PDB entry 4U2F | X-ray diffraction, 1.80 A resolution | chain A

== Chain A ==
Name: Carboxymethylenebutenolidase
Source organism: Pseudomonas sp
Notes: EC 3.1.1.45
UniProtKB: P0A115 (CLCD_PSESB); residues 1-236 here = UniProt positions 1-236
Sequence (236 residues; row label = number of the first residue in the row):
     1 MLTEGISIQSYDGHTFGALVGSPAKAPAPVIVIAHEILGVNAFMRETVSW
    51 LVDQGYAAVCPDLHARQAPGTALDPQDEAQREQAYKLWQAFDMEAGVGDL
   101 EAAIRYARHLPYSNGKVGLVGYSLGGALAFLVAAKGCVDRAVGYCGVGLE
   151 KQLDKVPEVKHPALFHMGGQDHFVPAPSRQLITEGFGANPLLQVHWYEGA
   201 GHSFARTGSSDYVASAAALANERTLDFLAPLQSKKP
Not modelled in the structure: 234-236
Sequence notes: engineered mutation His35 (Gln in P0A115), Leu38 (Phe in P0A115), His64 (Tyr in P0A115), Leu110 (Gln in P0A115), Ser123 (Cys in P0A115), Cys137 (Tyr in P0A115), Cys145 (Tyr in P0A115), Asp154 (Lys in P0A115), Gly199 (Glu in P0A115), Gly208 (Ser in P0A115), Asp211 (Gly in P0A115); conflict Ala79 (Arg in P0A115), Thr224 (Arg in P0A115)
UniProt features mapped onto this chain:
  - active site: Asp171, His202

== In short ==
Curated annotation (UniProt) lists active-site residues Asp171 and His202.
Chain A is Carboxymethylenebutenolidase (Pseudomonas sp); the structure, Crystal structure of dienelactone
hydrolase B-1 variant (Q35H, F38L, Y64H, Q110L, C123S, Y137C, Y145C, N154D, E199G ..., was determined by X-ray
diffraction (same publication as 4U2B, 4U2C, 4U2D, 4U2E and 4U2G).
